4B3R - chains A and T of the 23 polymer chains in the assembly; structure by X-ray diffraction, 3.00 A resolution.

Chain A:
Molecule: 16S ribosomal RNA
Organism: Thermus thermophilus HB8
Sequence (1521 nucleotides; numbered 1 to 1544 plus 21 insertion-coded residues; 44 numbers in that range are skipped by the numbering (no residue carries them; nothing is unmodelled there); the number before each row is that of its first residue; a row labelled like 189A-189L holds insertion residues (189A, then the next letters in order)):
     1 UUGUUGGAGAGUUUGAUCCUGGCUCAGGGUGAACGCUGGCGGCGUGCCUA
    51 AGACAUGCAAGUCGUGCGGGCCG
    76 CGGGGUUUU
    88 ACUCCG
    96 UGGUCAGCGGCGGACGGGUGAGUAACGCGUGGGU
  129A G
   130 ACCUACCCGGAAGAGGGGGACAACCCGGGGAAACUCGGGCUAAUCCCCCA
   180 UGUGGACCCG
189A-189L CCCCUUGGGGUG
   190 UGUCCAAAGGGCUUU
   216 GCCCGCUUCCGGAUGGGCCCGCGUCCCAUCAGCUAGUUGGUGGGGUAAUG
   266 GCCCACCAAGGCGACGACGGGUAGCCGGUCUGAGAGGAUGGCCGGCCACA
   316 GGGGCACUGAGACACGGGCCCCACUCCUACGGGAGGCAGCAGUUAGGAAU
   366 CUUCCGCAAUGGGCGCAAGCCUGACGGAGCGACGCCGCUUGGAGGAAGAA
   416 GCCCUUCGGGGUGUAAACUCCUGA
   441 ACCCGGGACGAAACCCCC
   460 GA
   470 CGAGGGGA
   479 CUGACGGUACCGGGGUAA
   498 UAGCGCCGGCCAACUCCGUGCCAGCAGCCGCGGUAAUACGGAGGGCGCGA
   548 GCGUUACCCGGAUUCACUGGGCGUAAAGGGCGUGUAGGCGGCCUGGGGCG
   598 UCCCAUGUGAAAGACCACGGCUCAACCGUGGGGGAGCGUGGGAUACGCUC
   648 AGGCUAGACGGUGGGAGAGGGUGGUGGAAUUCCCGGAGUAGCGGUGAAAU
   698 GCGCAGAUACCGGGAGGAACGCCGAUGGCGAAGGCAGCCACCUGGUCCAC
   748 CCGUGACGCUGAGGCGCGAAAGCGUGGGGAGCAAACCGGAUUAGAUACCC
   798 GGGUAGUCCACGCCCUAAACGAUGCGCGCUAGGUCUCUGGGUCU
   848 CCUGGGGGCCGAAGCUAACGCGUUAAGCGCGCCGCCUGGGGAGUACGGCC
   898 GCAAGGCUGAAACUCAAAGGAAUUGACGGGGGCCCGCACAAGCGGUGGAG
   948 CAUGUGGUUUAAUUCGAAGCAACGCGAAGAACCUUACCAGGCCUUGACAU
   998 GCUA
 1001A G
  1002 GGAACCCGGGUGAAAGCCUGGGGUGCCCC
1030A-1030D GCGA
  1031 GGGGAGCCCUAGCACAGGUGCUGCAUGGCCGUCGUCAGCUCGUGCCGUGA
  1081 GGUGUUGGGUUAAGUCCCGCAACGAGCGCAACCCCCGCCGUUAGUUGCCA
  1131 GCGGUUCGGCCGGGCACUCUAACGGGACUGCCCGCG
  1168 AAAGCGGGAGGAAGGAGGGGACGACGUCUGGUCAGCAUGGCCCUUACGGC
  1218 CUGGGCGACACACGUGCUACAAUGCCCACUACAAAGCGAUGCCACCCGGC
  1268 AACGGGGAGCUAAUCGCAAAAAGGUGGGCCCAGUUCGGAUUGGGGUCUGC
  1318 AACCCGACCCCAUGAAGCCGGAAUCGCUAGUAAUCGCGGAUCAGCC
 1363A A
  1364 UGCCGCGGUGAAUACGUUCCCGGGCCUUGUACACACCGCCCGUCACGCCA
  1414 UGGGAGCGGGCUCUACCCGAAGUCGCCGG
1442A-1442B GA
  1443 GCCUA
  1452 C
  1456 GGGCAGGCGCCGAGGGUAGGGCCCGUGACUGGGGCGAAGUCGUAACAAGG
  1506 UAGCUGUACCGGAAGGUGCGGCUGGAUCACCUCCUUUCU
Unresolved in the structure: 1-4, 1534-1538
Ion coordination: Mg2+ site 1: U12, G21, G22; Mg2+ site 2: U12, C526, G527, A914; Mg2+ site 3: U14, U17; Mg2+ site 4: G15, U920; Mg2+ site 5 near G21 (its only coordinating residue here); Mg2+ site 6 near G29 (its only coordinating residue here); Mg2+ site 7: A33, C398; Mg2+ site 8: U37, G38; Mg2+ site 9: C58, U387; Mg2+ site 10: G61, U62, G105; Mg2+ site 11: G70, U99; Mg2+ site 12: G107, G324, G326; 129 more Mg2+ sites not listed; 12 more K+ sites not listed
Small-molecule neighbours: M5Z ((1R,2R,3S,4R,6S)-4,6-diamino-2-{[3-O-(2,6-diamino-2,6-dideoxy-beta-L-idopyranosyl)-beta-D-ribofuranosyl]oxy}-3-hydroxycyclohexyl 2-amino-2-deoxy-4,6-O-[(1R)-3-phenylpropylidene]-alpha-D-glucopyranoside): G1405, U1406, C1407, A1408, C1409, G1489, C1490, G1491, A1492, A1493, G1494, U1495, C1496
What the authors report for this chain:
  - binding site for M5Z: G1491, A1492
  - mutagenesis - A1408G (>=720 uM), G1491A (>=720 uM), G1491C (>=720 uM): decreased binding to M5Z

Chain T:
Name: 30S ribosomal protein S20
Organism: Thermus thermophilus HB8
UniProt: P80380 (RS20_THET8); residues -6 to 99 here correspond to UniProt positions 1-106 (UniProt number = residue number + 7)
Sequence (106 residues; each row starts with the number of its first residue; numbers below 1 keep their minus sign (Met-6 is residue -6)):
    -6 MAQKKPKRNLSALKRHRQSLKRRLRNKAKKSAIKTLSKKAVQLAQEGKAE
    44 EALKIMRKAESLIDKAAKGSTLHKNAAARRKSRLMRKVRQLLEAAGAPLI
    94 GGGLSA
Unresolved in the structure: -6 to 0
Differences from the reference sequence: conflict Val34 (Ile41 in P80380)

Chain A / chain T interface:
Contacting residue pairs (98):
  G61(A) - Leu3(T)  phosphate contact
  G102(A) - Arg10(T)  salt bridge to the phosphate
  C103(A) - Lys7(T)  phosphate contact
  C103(A) - Arg10(T)  salt bridge to the phosphate
  C103(A) - Lys14(T)  phosphate contact
  G104(A) - Lys7(T)  hydrogen bond to the base
  G104(A) - Gln11(T)  hydrogen bond to the phosphate
  G104(A) - Lys14(T)  salt bridge to the phosphate
  G105(A) - Gln11(T)  phosphate contact
  G105(A) - Arg15(T)  salt bridge to the phosphate
  C106(A) - Arg8(T)  base contact
  G107(A) - Arg8(T)  hydrogen bond to the base
  G108(A) - Arg8(T)  base contact
  C132(A) - Lys67(T)  hydrogen bond to the phosphate
  C132(A) - Asn68(T)  phosphate contact
  U133(A) - Lys67(T)  salt bridge to the phosphate
  C174(A) - Arg18(T)  sugar contact
  C175(A) - Arg18(T)  sugar contact
  C176(A) - Lys22(T)  salt bridge to the phosphate
  C177(A) - Lys58(T)  salt bridge to the phosphate
  C178(A) - Lys58(T)  salt bridge to the phosphate
  A185(A) - Glu53(T)  base contact
  A185(A) - Ala71(T)  phosphate contact
  A185(A) - Lys74(T)  hydrogen bond to the base
  C186(A) - Ala71(T)  sugar contact
  C186(A) - Lys74(T)  hydrogen bond to the sugar
  C186(A) - Ser75(T)  hydrogen bond to the phosphate
  C186(A) - Met78(T)  hydrogen bond to the sugar
  C187(A) - Ser75(T)  hydrogen bond to the phosphate
  C187(A) - Met78(T)  sugar contact
  C187(A) - Arg79(T)  salt bridge to the phosphate
  C187(A) - Arg82(T)  hydrogen bond to the sugar
  C187(A) - Leu97(T)  base contact
  C187(A) - Ser98(T)  hydrogen bond to the base
  C188(A) - Arg79(T)  salt bridge to the phosphate
  C188(A) - Arg82(T)  hydrogen bond to the sugar
  C188(A) - Ser98(T)  hydrogen bond to the base
  U190(A) - Ser98(T)  hydrogen bond to the base
  U190(A) - Ala99(T)  base contact
  G191(A) - Gly94(T)  hydrogen bond to the sugar
  G191(A) - Gly95(T)  hydrogen bond to the sugar
  G191(A) - Gly96(T)  hydrogen bond to the base
  G191(A) - Leu97(T)  hydrogen bond to the sugar
  G191(A) - Ser98(T)  hydrogen bond to the base
  U192(A) - Arg50(T)  hydrogen bond to the phosphate
  U192(A) - Glu53(T)  hydrogen bond to the sugar
  U192(A) - Gly95(T)  sugar contact
  U192(A) - Gly96(T)  hydrogen bond to the sugar
  C193(A) - Arg50(T)  salt bridge to the phosphate
  C193(A) - Glu53(T)  sugar contact
  C193(A) - Ser54(T)  hydrogen bond to the phosphate
  C193(A) - Asp57(T)  hydrogen bond to the sugar
  C194(A) - Ser54(T)  hydrogen bond to the phosphate
  C194(A) - Asp57(T)  sugar contact
  C194(A) - Lys58(T)  salt bridge to the phosphate
  C194(A) - Lys61(T)  hydrogen bond to the sugar
  A195(A) - Lys58(T)  phosphate contact
  A195(A) - Lys61(T)  sugar contact
  U223(A) - Lys61(T)  salt bridge to the phosphate
  G259(A) - Arg76(T)  salt bridge to the phosphate
  G259(A) - Lys80(T)  salt bridge to the phosphate
  G260(A) - Arg76(T)  salt bridge to the phosphate
  U261(A) - Arg72(T)  salt bridge to the phosphate
  U261(A) - Arg76(T)  hydrogen bond to the base
  A262(A) - Lys67(T)  sugar contact
  A262(A) - Asn68(T)  hydrogen bond to the sugar
  A262(A) - Ala69(T)  phosphate contact
  A262(A) - Arg72(T)  salt bridge to the phosphate
  A263(A) - Asn68(T)  phosphate contact
  A263(A) - Arg72(T)  salt bridge to the phosphate
  C322(A) - Arg16(T)  sugar contact
  U323(A) - Ser12(T)  sugar contact
  U323(A) - Arg15(T)  phosphate contact
  U323(A) - Arg16(T)  phosphate contact
  U323(A) - Asn19(T)  hydrogen bond to the phosphate
  G324(A) - Arg15(T)  salt bridge to the phosphate
  G324(A) - Asn19(T)  hydrogen bond to the phosphate
  G324(A) - Ser63(T)  hydrogen bond to the phosphate
  A325(A) - Ser63(T)  hydrogen bond to the phosphate
  A325(A) - Lys67(T)  phosphate contact
  G332(A) - Leu3(T)  phosphate contact
  G333(A) - His9(T)  hydrogen bond to the sugar
  A349(A) - Arg1(T)  hydrogen bond to the sugar
  G1438(A) - Lys31(T)  phosphate contact
  C1439(A) - Lys31(T)  salt bridge to the phosphate
  G1456(A) - Lys32(T)  hydrogen bond to the phosphate
  G1457(A) - Ala25(T)  phosphate contact
  G1457(A) - Thr28(T)  phosphate contact
  G1457(A) - Leu29(T)  sugar contact
  G1457(A) - Lys32(T)  salt bridge to the phosphate
  G1458(A) - Ala21(T)  phosphate contact
  G1458(A) - Ser24(T)  phosphate contact
  G1458(A) - Ala25(T)  phosphate contact
  G1458(A) - Thr28(T)  hydrogen bond to the phosphate
  C1459(A) - Lys20(T)  salt bridge to the phosphate
  C1459(A) - Ala21(T)  phosphate contact
  C1459(A) - Ser24(T)  hydrogen bond to the phosphate
  A1460(A) - Lys20(T)  salt bridge to the phosphate
Also at the interface, not in a pair above, chain A (51 interface residues in all): A60, C131, G189L, U222, U1436, C1437
Also at the interface, not in a pair above, chain T (51 interface residues in all): Leu17, Lys27, Lys51, Arg73

Overview:
Chain A and chain T each contribute 51 residues to their interface, with 37 hydrogen bonds and 24 salt
bridges. Polar contacts include G104(A)-Lys7(T), G107(A)-Arg8(T) and A185(A)-Lys74(T). Chain A binds compound
M5Z. The paper reports a binding site for M5Z at G1491(A) and A1492(A); A1408G, G1491A and G1491C of chain A
reduce binding to M5Z.
Here chain A is 16S ribosomal RNA and chain T is 30S ribosomal protein S20, both from Thermus thermophilus
HB8. Entry 4B3R (Crystal structure of the 30S ribosome in complex with compound 30) was determined by X-ray
diffraction, deposited together with 4B3M, 4B3S and 4B3T.
